Entry 1HWJ (X-ray diffraction, 2.26 A resolution); this record covers chains A and B of the 4 polymer chains in the assembly.

== Chain A (and B) ==
Protein: Hmg-CoA reductase
Source organism: Homo sapiens
Notes: EC 1.1.1.34; fragment: catalytic portion; chain B of this document is another copy of the same molecule, construct and numbering; everything in this record applies to it too
UniProtKB: P04035 (HMDH_HUMAN); residues 426-888 here = UniProt positions 426-888
Chain sequence (467 residues; row label = number of the first residue in the row):
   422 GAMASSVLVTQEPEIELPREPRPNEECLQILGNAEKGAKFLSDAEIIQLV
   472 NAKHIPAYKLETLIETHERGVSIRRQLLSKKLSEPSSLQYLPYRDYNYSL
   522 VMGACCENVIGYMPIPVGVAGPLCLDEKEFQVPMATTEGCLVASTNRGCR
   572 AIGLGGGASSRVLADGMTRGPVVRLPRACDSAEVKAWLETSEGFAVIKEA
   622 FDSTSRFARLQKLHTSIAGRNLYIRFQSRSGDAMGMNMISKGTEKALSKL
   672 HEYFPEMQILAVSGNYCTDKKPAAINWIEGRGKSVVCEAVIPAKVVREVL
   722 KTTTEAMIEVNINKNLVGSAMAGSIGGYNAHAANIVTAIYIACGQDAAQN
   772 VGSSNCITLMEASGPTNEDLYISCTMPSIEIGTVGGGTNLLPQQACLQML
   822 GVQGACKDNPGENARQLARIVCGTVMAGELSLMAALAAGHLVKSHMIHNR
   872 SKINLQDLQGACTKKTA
Unresolved in the structure: 422-441, 452-461, 862-888 (chain B: 422-462, 861-888)
Differences from the reference sequence: insertion (422-425); engineered mutation Ile-485 (Met in P04035)
Ligand contacts:
  - cerivastatin (116; 7-[4-(4-fluoro-phenyl)-5-hydroxymethyl-2,6-diisopropyl-pyridin-3-yl]-3,5-dihydroxy-heptanoic acid), molecule 1: Glu-559, Gly-560, Cys-561, Leu-562, Ser-565, Lys-735, Ala-751, His-752, Asn-755, Ser-852, Leu-853, Ala-856, Leu-857
  - cerivastatin (116), molecule 2: Arg-590, Ser-661, Val-683, Ser-684, Asn-686, Cys-688, Asp-690, Lys-691, Lys-692
  - ADP (adenosine-5'-diphosphate), molecule 1: Tyr-479, Glu-528, Asn-529
  - ADP, molecule 2: Ala-564, Asn-567, Arg-568, Arg-571, Lys-722

== Chain A / chain B interface ==
Contacting residue pairs (200):
  Leu-499(A) with Gln-552(B)
  Leu-503(A) with Met-820(B)
  Glu-505(A) with Gln-819(B)
  Ser-508(A) with Ala-816(B); Gln-819(B), hydrogen bond (backbone-side chain); Met-820(B)
  Leu-509(A) with Met-820(B), hydrophobic
  Tyr-511(A) with Leu-812(B), hydrophobic; Pro-813(B)
  Leu-512(A) with Ala-816(B)
  Pro-513(A) with Pro-813(B)
  Tyr-517(A) with Pro-535(B), hydrophobic
  Val-522(A) with Pro-537(B), hydrophobic
  Ala-525(A) with Gly-560(B), hydrogen bond (backbone-backbone)
  Cys-526(A) with Thr-557(B); Thr-558(B); Glu-559(B), hydrogen bond (backbone-backbone); Gly-560(B)
  Cys-527(A) with Pro-537(B), hydrophobic; Gly-539(B); Val-563(B), hydrophobic
  Glu-528(A) with Gly-539(B); Val-540(B); Gly-560(B); Cys-561(B), hydrogen bond (side chain-backbone); Leu-562(B); Val-563(B), hydrogen bond (side chain-backbone); Ala-564(B), hydrogen bond (side chain-backbone)
  Asn-529(A) with Gly-539(B); Val-540(B), hydrogen bond (side chain-backbone); Asn-567(B)
  Val-530(A) with Val-538(B)
  Ile-531(A) with Val-538(B), hydrogen bond (backbone-backbone); Val-540(B), hydrophobic
  Gly-532(A) with Pro-537(B); Val-538(B), hydrogen bond (backbone-backbone)
  Tyr-533(A) with Tyr-533(B); Pro-535(B), hydrophobic; Ile-536(B); Val-538(B)
  Met-534(A) with Met-534(B); Pro-535(B); Ile-536(B), hydrogen bond (backbone-backbone); Val-538(B); Ile-762(B); Ala-763(B); Pro-813(B); Gln-814(B), hydrogen bond; Cys-817(B), hydrophobic
  Pro-535(A) with Tyr-517(B), hydrophobic; Tyr-533(B), hydrophobic; Met-534(B); Pro-813(B); Gln-814(B)
  Ile-536(A) with Tyr-533(B); Met-534(B), hydrogen bond (backbone-backbone); Ile-536(B), hydrophobic; Ile-762(B), hydrophobic
  Pro-537(A) with Tyr-517(B); Val-522(B), hydrophobic; Cys-527(B), hydrophobic; Gly-532(B)
  Val-538(A) with Val-530(B); Ile-531(B), hydrogen bond (backbone-backbone); Gly-532(B), hydrogen bond (backbone-backbone); Tyr-533(B); Met-534(B)
  Gly-539(A) with Cys-527(B); Glu-528(B); Asn-529(B)
  Val-540(A) with Asn-529(B), hydrogen bond (backbone-side chain); Ile-531(B), hydrophobic
  Gln-552(A) with Leu-499(B)
  Thr-557(A) with Cys-526(B)
  Thr-558(A) with Cys-526(B); Gly-808(B)
  Glu-559(A) with Cys-526(B), hydrogen bond (backbone-backbone); Lys-691(B), salt bridge; Asp-767(B)
  Gly-560(A) with Ala-525(B); Cys-526(B); Glu-528(B)
  Cys-561(A) with Glu-528(B), hydrogen bond (backbone-side chain)
  Leu-562(A) with Glu-528(B)
  Val-563(A) with Cys-527(B), hydrophobic; Glu-528(B), hydrogen bond (backbone-side chain)
  Ala-564(A) with Glu-528(B), hydrogen bond (backbone-side chain)
  Asn-567(A) with Asn-529(B)
  Arg-595(A) with Glu-730(B), salt bridge; Asn-734(B)
  Ser-637(A) with Met-742(B)
  Ile-638(A) with Met-742(B)
  Ala-639(A) with Val-738(B), hydrophobic; Met-742(B), hydrophobic
  Asn-642(A) with Asn-734(B), hydrogen bond
  Tyr-644(A) with Asn-734(B), hydrogen bond (side chain-backbone); Val-738(B); Gly-739(B); Met-742(B), hydrophobic
  Leu-681(A) with Glu-730(B); Val-731(B); Asn-734(B); Leu-857(B)
  Val-683(A) with Leu-857(B), hydrophobic
  Ser-684(A) with Lys-735(B), hydrogen bond (backbone-side chain)
  Gly-685(A) with Lys-735(B); Gly-739(B)
  Asn-686(A) with Lys-735(B), hydrogen bond; Asn-736(B), hydrogen bond; Gly-739(B); Ser-740(B), hydrogen bond; Ala-743(B); Asn-750(B), hydrogen bond (side chain-backbone)
  Tyr-687(A) with Met-742(B)
  Thr-689(A) with Ala-743(B)
  Lys-691(A) with Glu-559(B), salt bridge; Ala-754(B); Asn-755(B), hydrogen bond
  Lys-692(A) with Gly-748(B); Asn-750(B); Ala-751(B), hydrogen bond (side chain-backbone)
  Pro-693(A) with Ser-745(B), hydrogen bond (backbone-side chain); Ile-746(B)
  Ala-694(A) with Ala-743(B); Gly-744(B)
  Ala-695(A) with Ala-743(B), hydrogen bond (backbone-backbone); Gly-744(B), hydrogen bond (backbone-backbone)
  Ile-696(A) with Ala-743(B), hydrogen bond (backbone-backbone)
  Glu-730(A) with Arg-595(B), salt bridge; Leu-681(B)
  Val-731(A) with Leu-681(B)
  Asn-734(A) with Arg-595(B); Asn-642(B), hydrogen bond; Tyr-644(B), hydrogen bond (backbone-side chain); Leu-681(B)
  Lys-735(A) with Ser-684(B), hydrogen bond (side chain-backbone); Gly-685(B); Asn-686(B), hydrogen bond
  Asn-736(A) with Asn-686(B), hydrogen bond
  Val-738(A) with Ala-639(B), hydrophobic; Tyr-644(B)
  Gly-739(A) with Tyr-644(B); Gly-685(B); Asn-686(B)
  Ser-740(A) with Asn-686(B), hydrogen bond
  Met-742(A) with Ser-637(B); Ile-638(B); Ala-639(B), hydrophobic; Tyr-644(B), hydrophobic; Tyr-687(B)
  Ala-743(A) with Asn-686(B); Thr-689(B); Ala-694(B); Ala-695(B), hydrogen bond (backbone-backbone); Ile-696(B), hydrogen bond (backbone-backbone)
  Gly-744(A) with Ala-694(B); Ala-695(B), hydrogen bond (backbone-backbone)
  Ser-745(A) with Pro-693(B), hydrogen bond (side chain-backbone)
  Ile-746(A) with Pro-693(B)
  Gly-748(A) with Lys-692(B)
  Asn-750(A) with Asn-686(B), hydrogen bond (backbone-side chain); Lys-692(B)
  Ala-751(A) with Lys-692(B), hydrogen bond (backbone-side chain)
  Ala-754(A) with Lys-691(B); Ala-769(B); Val-772(B), hydrophobic
  Asn-755(A) with Lys-691(B), hydrogen bond; Ala-769(B)
  Thr-758(A) with Ala-768(B); Ala-769(B)
  Ile-762(A) with Met-534(B); Ile-536(B), hydrophobic
  Ala-763(A) with Met-534(B)
  Asp-767(A) with Glu-559(B)
  Ala-768(A) with Thr-758(B)
  Ala-769(A) with Ala-754(B); Asn-755(B); Thr-758(B); Asn-771(B), hydrogen bond (backbone-side chain)
  Asn-771(A) with Ala-769(B); Val-772(B)
  Val-772(A) with Ala-754(B), hydrophobic; Asn-771(B)
  Gly-808(A) with Thr-558(B)
  Leu-812(A) with Tyr-511(B), hydrophobic
  Pro-813(A) with Tyr-511(B); Pro-513(B); Met-534(B); Pro-535(B)
  Gln-814(A) with Met-534(B), hydrogen bond; Pro-535(B)
  Ala-816(A) with Ser-508(B); Leu-512(B), hydrophobic
  Cys-817(A) with Met-534(B), hydrophobic
  Gln-819(A) with Ser-508(B), hydrogen bond (side chain-backbone)
  Met-820(A) with Leu-503(B); Ser-508(B); Leu-509(B), hydrophobic
  Leu-857(A) with Leu-681(B); Val-683(B), hydrophobic
Also at the interface, not in a pair above, chain A (103 interface residues in all): Tyr-479, Lys-502, Met-555, Val-593, Ala-682, Asp-690, Gly-747, Gln-766, Ser-775, Asn-776, Gly-807, Leu-811, His-861
Also at the interface, not in a pair above, chain B (103 interface residues in all): Tyr-479, Lys-502, Met-555, Val-593, Glu-665, Ala-682, Gly-747, Gly-765, Gln-766, Ser-775, Asn-776, Gly-807, Leu-811, Gly-822

== Overview ==
The chain A/chain B interface involves 103 residues from each chain; the contacts include 48 hydrogen bonds
and 4 salt bridges. Among the polar pairs are Glu-559(A)/Lys-691(B), Arg-595(A)/Glu-730(B) and
Ser-508(A)/Gln-819(B). Chain A binds ADP and cerivastatin.
Chain A and chain B are both Hmg-CoA reductase (Homo sapiens); the structure, Complex of the catalytic portion
of human hmg-CoA reductase with cerivastatin, was determined by X-ray diffraction (same publication as 1HW8,
1HW9, 1HWI, 1HWK and 1HWL).
